2FK1 - chain A; structure by X-ray diffraction, 1.60 A resolution.

[Chain A]
Molecule: Amyloid beta A4 protein precursor
Source organism: Homo sapiens
Notes: fragment: Residues 133 to 189
UniProtKB: P05067 (A4_HUMAN); residues 133-189 here = UniProt positions 133-189
Chain sequence (59 residues; each row starts with the number of its first residue):
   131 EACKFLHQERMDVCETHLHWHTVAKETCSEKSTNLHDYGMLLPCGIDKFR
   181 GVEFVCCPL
Sequence notes: cloning artifact (131-132)
Cystine bridges: Cys-133/Cys-187, Cys-144/Cys-174, Cys-158/Cys-186
Ion coordination: Cu ion: His-147, His-151, Tyr-168

[Summary]
The Cu ion site is built by His-147, His-151 and Tyr-168.
Chain A is Amyloid beta A4 protein precursor (Homo sapiens); the structure, Structure of the Alzheimer's
Amyloid Precursor Protein (APP) Copper Binding Domain in 'small unit cell' form ..., was determined by X-ray
diffraction (same publication as 2FJZ, 2FK2, 2FK3 and 2FKL).
